7O0X - chains L and M of the 87 polymer chains in the assembly; structure by electron microscopy, 2.44 A resolution.

[Chain L]
Molecule: Photosynthetic reaction center L subunit
Source organism: Gemmatimonas phototrophica
UniProt: A0A143BHR2 (A0A143BHR2_9BACT); residues 0-273 here correspond to UniProt positions 1-274 (UniProt number = residue number + 1)
Chain sequence (274 residues; row label = number of the first residue in the row; numbering starts at 0):
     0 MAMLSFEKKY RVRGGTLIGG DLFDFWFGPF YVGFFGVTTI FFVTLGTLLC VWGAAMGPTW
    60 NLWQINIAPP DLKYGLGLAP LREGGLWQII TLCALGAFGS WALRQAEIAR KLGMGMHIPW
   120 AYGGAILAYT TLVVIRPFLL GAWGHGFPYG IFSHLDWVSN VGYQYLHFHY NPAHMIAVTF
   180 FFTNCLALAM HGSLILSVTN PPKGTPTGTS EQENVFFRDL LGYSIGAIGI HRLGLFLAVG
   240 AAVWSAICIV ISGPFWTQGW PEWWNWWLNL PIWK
Disordered / not traced: 0
Bound ions: Fe ion: His190, His230 (shared with His218(M), Glu233(M), His265(M) of chain M)
Residues lining bound ligands:
  - 0V9 ((19R,22S)-25-amino-22-hydroxy-22-oxido-16-oxo-17,21,23-trioxa-22lambda~5~-phosphapentacosan-19-yl (9Z)-hexadec-9-enoate): Asn60, Leu61, Trp62, Gln63
  - bacteriochlorophyll a (BCL), molecule 1: Thr46, Cys49, Phe97, Tyr128, Leu131, Phe146, Ile150, Phe151, His153, Leu154, Trp156, Val157
  - bacteriochlorophyll a (BCL), molecule 2: Phe97, Tyr121, Ala124, Ile125, Ala127, Tyr128, Leu131, Trp156, Val157, Ser158, Val160, Gly161, Tyr162, Phe167, His168, His173, Ala176, Val177, Phe180, Phe181, Ser244, Ala245, Cys247, Ile248
  - bacteriochlorophyll a (BCL), molecule 3: Val157, Tyr162, His168, Phe181
  - bacteriochlorophyll a (BCL), molecule 4: His168, His173, Met174, Val177, Thr178, Phe181, Thr182, Leu185
  - bacteriopheophytin a (BPH), molecule 1: Thr38, Phe41, Val42, Gly45, Thr46, Cys49, Ile89, Cys92, Ala93, Ala96, Phe97, Trp100, Gln104, Ile117, Ala120, Tyr121, Gly123, Ala124, Tyr128, Phe146, Tyr148, Gly149, Ile150, His153, Phe180, Ala237, Val238, Ala241
  - bacteriopheophytin a (BPH), molecule 2: Phe181, Cys184, Leu185, Ala188, Met189, Leu219, Leu220
  - tetramyristoyl-cardiolipin (CD4; (2R,5R,11R,14R)-5,8,11-trihydroxy-5,11-dioxido-17-oxo-2,14-bis(tetradecanoyloxy)-4,6,10,12,16-pentaoxa-5,11-diphosphatriacont-1-yl tetradecanoate), molecule 1: Ala1, Gly27, Pro28, Phe29
  - tetramyristoyl-cardiolipin (CD4), molecule 2: Phe24, Phe26, Gly27, Pro28, Phe29, Val36, Ile39, Phe40, Val42, Thr43, Thr46
  - tetramyristoyl-cardiolipin (CD4), molecule 3: Asn199, Pro200, Pro201
  - menaquinone 8 (MQ8), molecule 1: Phe26, Phe29, Tyr30, Val31, Gly35, Ile39, Val42, Thr43, Trp100, Arg103
  - menaquinone 8 (MQ8), molecule 2: Phe33, Val36, Thr37, Phe40, Phe41, Leu44, Leu91, Cys92, Leu94, Gly95, Gly98, Trp119, Gly122, Gly123, Ile125, Leu126, Thr129, Val238
  - menaquinone 8 (MQ8), molecule 3: Leu269, Pro270, Ile271, Trp272
  - phosphatidylglycerol (PGW; (1R)-2-{[(S)-{[(2S)-2,3-dihydroxypropyl]oxy}(hydroxy)phosphoryl]oxy}-1-[(hexadecanoyloxy)methyl]ethyl (9Z)-octadec-9-enoate): Asn60, Leu61, Trp62, Phe151
  - V7B ([(2S)-3-[(2R,3R,4R,5S,6R)-6-(hydroxymethyl)-5-[(2R,3R,4S,5S,6R)-6-(hydroxymethyl)-3,4,5-tris(oxidanyl)oxan-2-yl]oxy-3,4-bis(oxidanyl)oxan-2-yl]oxy-2-(12-methyltridecanoyloxy)propyl] 12-methyltridecanoate): Thr46, Leu47, Cys49, Val50, Ala53, Pro57, Thr58, Trp59, Asn60, Leu61, Ile64, Ile66, Tyr148, Gly149, Ile150

[Chain M]
Molecule: RC-M
Source organism: Gemmatimonas phototrophica
Chain sequence (367 residues; each row starts with the number of its first residue):
     1 MLEYQNLFTR VQVRTVPEPG IPIDESTGTR YGTGTFSYLA GKFGDAQIGP IYLGWAGVLS
    61 LIFGFIAIEI IGLNMWASVG WDPVEFIRQL PWLALEPPPP QYGLRVPPLN QGGWYLMAGF
   121 FLTVSIILWW IRIYRRARAL QMGSHLPWAF ASAIFLYSTF FFQPLLVGSW SEMVPFGIFP
   181 HLDWTSAFSI RYGNLYYNPF HALSIAFLYG SAVLFAMHGA TILAVARMGG EREIEQITDR
   241 GTAAERSMLF WRWCMGFNAT MESIHRWAWW FAVLTTFTGG IGILLTGTVV DNWYLWGVKH
   301 GLVAPYPAQN QLTPEQQDLL RGRYQGTAPD SFPSYVVPQN ATMPDTAAAP IVTDSITTDS
   361 TKTGGTQ
Disordered / not traced: 1-2, 338-367
Glycans and other covalent adducts: alpha-D-mannopyranose (MAN) linked to Ser331
Bound ions: Fe ion: His218, Glu233, His265 (shared with His190(L), His230(L) of chain L)
Residues lining bound ligands:
  - 0V9 ((19R,22S)-25-amino-22-hydroxy-22-oxido-16-oxo-17,21,23-trioxa-22lambda~5~-phosphapentacosan-19-yl (9Z)-hexadec-9-enoate), molecule 1: Leu104, Phe120, Thr123, Val124, Phe155, Phe161, Phe162, Leu165, Leu166, Gly168, Leu284
  - 0V9, molecule 2: Phe277, Ile281, Leu285, Val289
  - bacteriochlorophyll a (BCL), molecule 1: Ile68, Ile71, Leu122, Ile126, Phe150, Ala153, Ile154, Leu156, Tyr157, Phe160, Trp184, Thr185, Ser186, Phe188, Ser189, Leu195, Tyr196, His201, Ser204, Ile205, Leu208, Tyr209, Thr275, Thr276, Gly279, Gly280, Gly282, Ile283
  - bacteriochlorophyll a (BCL), molecule 2: Tyr157, Phe160, Val174, Ile178, His181, Leu182, Trp184, Thr185
  - bacteriochlorophyll a (BCL), molecule 3: Thr185, Ser186, Tyr196, Tyr209
  - bacteriochlorophyll a (BCL), molecule 4: Tyr196, Ala202, Ile205, Ala206, Tyr209, Gly210, Val213, Phe271
  - bacteriopheophytin a (BPH), molecule 1: Val58, Ser60, Leu61, Ile62, Gly64, Phe65, Leu122, Ser125, Ile126, Trp129, Ile133, Leu146, Ala149, Phe150, Ala153, Ala272, Val273, Thr276
  - bacteriopheophytin a (BPH), molecule 2: Tyr209, Ala212, Val213, Ala216, Met217, Trp251, Cys254, Met255
  - tetramyristoyl-cardiolipin (CD4; (2R,5R,11R,14R)-5,8,11-trihydroxy-5,11-dioxido-17-oxo-2,14-bis(tetradecanoyloxy)-4,6,10,12,16-pentaoxa-5,11-diphosphatriacont-1-yl tetradecanoate), molecule 1: Trp55, Phe63, Phe120, Val124, Ile127, Leu128, Trp130, Ile131, Tyr134, Arg135, Phe162
  - tetramyristoyl-cardiolipin (CD4), molecule 2: Arg138, Gly143, Ser144, His145, Trp148, Ala151, Ser152, Phe155, Arg266, Trp269, Trp270, Val273, Phe277
  - tetramyristoyl-cardiolipin (CD4), molecule 3: Leu203, Ala206, Arg252, Met255, Gly256, Phe257, Trp267, Phe271
  - spirilloxanthin (CRT): Ile68, Glu69, Ile71, Gly72, Leu73, Met75, Trp76, Phe86, Leu90, Tyr115, Leu116, Gly119, Phe120, Thr123, Tyr157, Phe160, Phe161, Trp170, Met173, Val174, Pro175, Phe176, Gly177, Ile178, His181
  - alpha-D-mannopyranose / alpha-L-rhamnopyranose / V75: Thr327, Ala328, Pro329, Asp330, Pro333, Ser334, Tyr335
  - menaquinone 8 (MQ8), molecule 1: Pro83, Val84, Ile87
  - menaquinone 8 (MQ8), molecule 2: Val213, Leu214, Met217, His218, Thr221, Ala244, Ser247, Met248, Trp251, Met255, Phe257, Asn258, Ala259, Thr260, Met261, Ile264, Trp267, Phe271
  - phosphatidylglycerol (PGW; (1R)-2-{[(S)-{[(2S)-2,3-dihydroxypropyl]oxy}(hydroxy)phosphoryl]oxy}-1-[(hexadecanoyloxy)methyl]ethyl (9Z)-octadec-9-enoate): Pro199, Ala202, Leu203, Trp296, His300, Gly301, Leu302

[Chain L / chain M interface]
Contacting residue pairs (185):
  Leu3(L) with Leu249(M), hydrophobic; Arg252(M)
  Phe5(L) with Arg240(M); Glu245(M); Met248(M), hydrophobic; Leu249(M), hydrophobic
  Glu6(L) with Leu249(M); Arg252(M), salt bridge; Trp253(M), hydrogen bond
  Tyr9(L) with Thr242(M), hydrogen bond; Glu245(M), hydrogen bond; Arg246(M); Leu249(M), hydrophobic; Trp253(M)
  Arg10(L) with Trp253(M)
  Trp25(L) with Trp253(M)
  Pro28(L) with Arg252(M); Trp253(M); Gly256(M)
  Phe29(L) with Trp253(M); Cys254(M); Met255(M); Gly256(M)
  Tyr30(L) with Trp253(M), hydrogen bond (backbone-backbone)
  Pro57(L) with Pro305(M), hydrophobic
  Asn60(L) with Gly301(M)
  Trp62(L) with Gly301(M); Leu302(M)
  Gln63(L) with Gly301(M), hydrogen bond (side chain-backbone); Val303(M); Ala304(M); Pro305(M)
  Asn65(L) with Tyr306(M)
  Trp100(L) with Cys254(M)
  Arg103(L) with Trp253(M), hydrogen bond (side chain-backbone); Cys254(M), hydrogen bond (side chain-backbone)
  Gln104(L) with Phe250(M); Trp251(M); Cys254(M), hydrogen bond
  Ile107(L) with Phe250(M), hydrophobic; Trp253(M); Cys254(M), hydrophobic
  Ala108(L) with Phe250(M)
  Lys110(L) with Trp253(M)
  Leu111(L) with Arg246(M), hydrogen bond (backbone-side chain); Phe250(M); Trp253(M), hydrophobic
  Gly112(L) with Arg227(M), hydrogen bond (backbone-side chain)
  Met113(L) with Ala224(M); Val225(M), hydrophobic; Arg227(M); Arg246(M); Phe250(M), hydrophobic
  Gly114(L) with Ala224(M), hydrogen bond (backbone-backbone); Arg227(M)
  His116(L) with Gln5(M), hydrogen bond (side chain-backbone); Ala220(M); Leu223(M); Ala224(M)
  Ile117(L) with Ala220(M), hydrophobic; Thr221(M); Phe250(M), hydrophobic; Trp251(M), hydrophobic
  Phe151(L) with Tyr196(M); Tyr197(M), hydrophobic; Leu302(M), hydrophobic
  Ser152(L) with Tyr306(M)
  Leu154(L) with Tyr196(M)
  Asp155(L) with Tyr197(M), hydrogen bond; Tyr306(M), hydrogen bond
  Val157(L) with Tyr196(M)
  Ser158(L) with Tyr196(M)
  Tyr162(L) with Ile190(M)
  His166(L) with Leu182(M); Asp183(M), salt bridge; Ser186(M)
  His168(L) with Leu182(M), hydrogen bond (side chain-backbone); Thr185(M); Ser186(M), hydrogen bond
  Tyr169(L) with Phe179(M); Asp183(M), hydrogen bond
  Met174(L) with Phe179(M), hydrophobic
  Phe180(L) with Leu208(M); Ala212(M), hydrophobic
  Asn183(L) with Ser211(M), hydrogen bond (side chain-backbone); Ala212(M); Phe215(M)
  Cys184(L) with Ser211(M); Ala272(M); Thr275(M)
  Ala186(L) with Phe215(M)
  Leu187(L) with Ser211(M); Phe215(M); Ala268(M), hydrophobic
  Ala188(L) with Ala272(M), hydrophobic
  Met189(L) with Leu146(M), hydrophobic
  His190(L) with His218(M); Glu233(M), salt bridge; His265(M), hydrogen bond
  Gly191(L) with His265(M)
  Ser192(L) with His145(M); Leu146(M); Ala149(M); Trp269(M), hydrogen bond
  Ile194(L) with Glu233(M); Ile237(M), hydrophobic; His265(M)
  Leu195(L) with His145(M); His265(M); Arg266(M)
  Ser196(L) with Met142(M); Gly143(M), hydrogen bond (backbone-backbone); His145(M)
  Val197(L) with Met142(M), hydrophobic; Ile234(M), hydrophobic
  Thr198(L) with Ile237(M)
  Asn199(L) with Gly143(M); His145(M); Glu262(M), hydrogen bond; Arg266(M), hydrogen bond
  Pro200(L) with Gln141(M); Gly143(M)
  Pro201(L) with Arg138(M); Met142(M); Gly143(M)
  Thr204(L) with Gln141(M)
  Thr208(L) with Ile234(M)
  Ser209(L) with Ile234(M)
  Gln211(L) with Leu140(M), hydrogen bond (side chain-backbone); Met142(M)
  Glu212(L) with Met142(M); Ile234(M)
  Phe215(L) with Arg136(M); Ala137(M), hydrophobic; Leu140(M), hydrophobic; Met142(M), hydrophobic; Leu146(M), hydrophobic
  Arg217(L) with Gly20(M); Gln47(M)
  Asp218(L) with Ile51(M); Tyr52(M); Arg132(M), hydrogen bond (backbone-side chain); Arg136(M), salt bridge
  Leu219(L) with Ile133(M), hydrophobic; Leu146(M), hydrophobic
  Gly221(L) with Ile48(M); Gly49(M), hydrogen bond (backbone-backbone)
  Tyr222(L) with Gln47(M); Ile48(M), hydrophobic
  Ser223(L) with Asp45(M), hydrogen bond; Gln47(M), hydrogen bond (backbone-backbone)
  Ile224(L) with Gly44(M); Asp45(M), hydrogen bond (backbone-backbone)
  Gly225(L) with Asp45(M)
  Ala226(L) with Glu231(M)
  Ile227(L) with Asn6(M); Leu223(M), hydrophobic; Ala226(M), hydrophobic
  Gly228(L) with Phe43(M)
  Ile229(L) with Phe215(M)
  His230(L) with His218(M), hydrogen bond; Gly219(M); Ile222(M); Glu233(M), salt bridge
  Arg231(L) with Asn6(M), hydrogen bond (side chain-backbone); Leu7(M); Phe8(M); Thr9(M), hydrogen bond; Lys42(M); Phe43(M), hydrogen bond (side chain-backbone)
  Gly233(L) with Phe215(M)
  Leu234(L) with Ala216(M); Leu223(M), hydrophobic
  Ala237(L) with Ala212(M); Ala216(M)
  Trp263(L) with Trp92(M), hydrophobic; Phe179(M)
  Trp266(L) with Ile87(M); Arg88(M), hydrogen bond (side chain-backbone); Trp92(M)
  Leu267(L) with Arg88(M), hydrogen bond (backbone-side chain); Trp92(M), hydrophobic
  Trp272(L) with Val84(M), hydrophobic; Ile87(M), hydrophobic; Arg88(M)
Also at the interface, not in a pair above, chain L (91 interface residues in all): Met115, Ala120, Phe181, Leu193, Thr206, Gly207, Asn213, Val214, Val238
Also at the interface, not in a pair above, chain M (94 interface residues in all): Glu3, Tyr4, Pro19, Pro22, Ile23, Pro50, Tyr209, Met228, Thr238, Asn258

[In short]
The interface between chain L and chain M involves 91 residues on one side and 94 on the other, with 35
hydrogen bonds and 5 salt bridges. Among the polar pairs are Glu6(L)-Arg252(M), His166(L)-Asp183(M) and
His190(L)-Glu233(M).
Chain L is Photosynthetic reaction center L subunit and chain M is RC-M, both from Gemmatimonas phototrophica;
the structure, Cryo-EM structure (model_2b) of the RC-dLH complex from Gemmatimonas phototrophica at 2.44 A,
was determined by electron microscopy together with 7O0U, 7O0V and 7O0W from the same study.
